Entry 5FDK (X-ray diffraction, 3.21 A resolution); this record covers chains A and C of the 6 polymer chains in the assembly.

Chain A (and C):
Name: Holliday junction resolvase RecU
Source organism: Bacillus subtilis
Notes: EC 3.1.22.-; chain C of this document is another copy of the same molecule, construct and numbering; everything in this record applies to it too
UniProt: P39792 (RECU_BACSU); residue numbers follow UniProt; this construct covers 1-199
Amino-acid sequence (199 residues; row label = number of the first residue in the row):
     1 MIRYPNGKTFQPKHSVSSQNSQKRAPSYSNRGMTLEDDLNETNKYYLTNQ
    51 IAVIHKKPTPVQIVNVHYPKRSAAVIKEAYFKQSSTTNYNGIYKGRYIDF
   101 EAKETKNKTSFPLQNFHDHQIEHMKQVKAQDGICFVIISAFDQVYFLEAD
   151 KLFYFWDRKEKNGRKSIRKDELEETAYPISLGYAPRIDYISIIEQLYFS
Unresolved in the structure: 1-22 (chain C: 1-25)
Construct notes: engineered mutation Asn88 (Asp in P39792)
Swiss-Prot annotation at these positions:
  - binding site (Mg(2+)): Thr86, Glu101, Gln120
  - site: Lys103 (Transition state stabilizer)
  - mutagenesis: Met1 to Gly32 (Greatly increased sensitivity to DNA-damaging agents, chromosome segregation defects. Binds DNA but cannot cleave a Holliday junction), Pro5 (P5A: No phenotype), Arg31 (R31A: Greatly increased sensitivity to DNA-damaging agents, chromosome segregation defects. Binds DNA and is able to cleave a Holliday junction), Glu36 (E36A/Q: Loss of activity), Lys56 (K56A: Cleaves Holliday junctions, no interaction with RecA, greatly increased sensitivity to DNA-damaging agents), Arg71 (R71A: Cleaves Holliday junctions, no interaction with RecA, greatly increased sensitivity to DNA-damaging agents), Asp99 (D99A: Reduces Holliday junction resolution activity 6-fold), Glu101 (E101A: Loss of Holliday junction resolution activity)
From the paper describing this entry:
  - binding site for palindromic DNA: Lys165, Ser166
  - binding site for palindromic DNA: Phe81 (proposed by the authors, not directly observed)
  - catalytic residues: Glu101 (from molecular simulation)
  - catalytic residues: Lys103 (citing earlier work)
  - binding site for palindromic DNA: Tyr68 (proposed by the authors, not directly observed)

How chain A and chain C interact:
Pairs across the interface - 42 pairs, chain A then chain C:
  Leu47(A) - Gln126(C)
  Ile51(A) - Gln130(C)  hydrogen bond (backbone-side chain)
  Val53(A) - His123(C)
  Val53(A) - Gln126(C)
  Lys57(A) - His55(C)
  Lys57(A) - Lys56(C)
  Lys57(A) - Lys57(C)
  Pro58(A) - Pro58(C)
  Pro60(A) - Pro58(C)  hydrophobic
  Val61(A) - Val61(C)  hydrophobic
  Ala74(A) - Tyr80(C)
  Val75(A) - Ala79(C)
  Val75(A) - Tyr80(C)  hydrophobic
  Ile76(A) - Lys77(C)
  Ile76(A) - Glu78(C)
  Ile76(A) - Ala79(C)  hydrogen bond (backbone-backbone)
  Lys77(A) - Lys77(C)
  Glu78(A) - Ile76(C)
  Ala79(A) - Val75(C)
  Ala79(A) - Ile76(C)  hydrogen bond (backbone-backbone)
  Thr86(A) - His55(C)
  Asn90(A) - Asn90(C)
  Gly91(A) - Tyr97(C)
  Lys94(A) - Gln130(C)
  Gly95(A) - Arg96(C)
  Gly95(A) - Tyr97(C)  hydrogen bond (backbone-backbone)
  Gly95(A) - Gln130(C)  hydrogen bond (backbone-backbone)
  Gly95(A) - Asp131(C)
  Arg96(A) - Gly95(C)
  Tyr97(A) - Gly91(C)
  Tyr97(A) - Ile92(C)
  Tyr97(A) - Gly95(C)
  Tyr97(A) - Tyr97(C)  hydrophobic
  His123(A) - His55(C)
  Gln126(A) - Val53(C)
  Ala129(A) - Gln50(C)
  Gln130(A) - Gln50(C)  hydrogen bond (side chain-backbone)
  Gln130(A) - Ile51(C)  hydrogen bond (side chain-backbone)
  Gln130(A) - Ala52(C)
  Gln130(A) - Ile92(C)
  Gln130(A) - Lys94(C)  hydrogen bond (side chain-backbone)
  Asp131(A) - Gly95(C)
Also at the interface, not in a pair above, chain A (32 interface residues in all): Gln50, Ala52, His55, Tyr80, Phe81, Ile92, Tyr93
Also at the interface, not in a pair above, chain C (34 interface residues in all): Leu47, Pro60, Val66, Ala73, Ala74, Ser85, Thr86, Tyr93

Overview:
32 residues of chain A face 34 of chain C across their interface; the contacts include 8 hydrogen bonds. Polar
pairs include Ile51(A)-Gln130(C), Gln130(A)-Gln50(C) and Gln130(A)-Lys94(C). The paper reports catalytic
residues Glu101(A) and Lys103(A); a binding site for palindromic DNA at Lys165(A), Ser166(A) and Phe81(A)
among others.
Both chains are Holliday junction resolvase RecU (Bacillus subtilis). Entry 5FDK (Crystal structure of
RecU(D88N) in complex with palindromic DNA duplex) was determined by X-ray diffraction.
